PDB entry 6HU4 | electron microscopy, 2.64 A resolution | chains B and C of the 8 polymer chains in the assembly

Chain B (and C):
Protein: Capsid protein
Source organism: Hepatitis B virus
Notes: chain C of this document is another copy of the same molecule, construct and numbering; everything in this record applies to it too
UniProtKB: P03146 (CAPSD_HBVD3); numbering as in UniProt (aligned over 1-183)
Sequence (183 residues; numbered 1 to 183; the number before each row is that of its first residue):
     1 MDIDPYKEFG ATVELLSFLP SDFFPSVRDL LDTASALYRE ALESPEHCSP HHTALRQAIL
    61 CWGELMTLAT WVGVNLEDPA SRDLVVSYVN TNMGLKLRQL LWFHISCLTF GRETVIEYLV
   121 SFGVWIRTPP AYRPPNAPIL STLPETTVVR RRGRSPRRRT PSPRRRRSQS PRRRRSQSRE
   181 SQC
Unresolved in the structure: 152-183 (chain C: 148-183)
Differences from the reference sequence: engineered mutation Leu-97 (Phe in P03146)

Chain B / chain C interface:
Contacting residue pairs (41):
  Pro-20(B) / Tyr-132(C)
  Asp-22(B) / Pro-129(C)
  Asp-22(B) / Tyr-132(C)  hydrogen bond
  Phe-23(B) / Pro-129(C)
  Phe-23(B) / Tyr-132(C)  hydrophobic
  Phe-24(B) / Pro-129(C)
  Pro-25(B) / Arg-127(C)
  Asp-29(B) / Arg-127(C)
  Asp-32(B) / Phe-18(C)
  Thr-33(B) / Phe-18(C)
  Thr-33(B) / Arg-127(C)
  Ser-35(B) / Glu-14(C)  hydrogen bond
  Ala-36(B) / Glu-14(C)
  Ala-36(B) / Phe-18(C)  hydrophobic
  Leu-37(B) / Val-120(C)  hydrophobic
  Arg-39(B) / Glu-14(C)  salt bridge
  Ala-137(B) / Tyr-132(C)  hydrophobic
  Ile-139(B) / Tyr-132(C)
  Ile-139(B) / Arg-133(C)
  Ile-139(B) / Pro-134(C)
  Thr-142(B) / Ser-121(C)  hydrogen bond
  Leu-143(B) / Ser-121(C)
  Leu-143(B) / Trp-125(C)
  Leu-143(B) / Pro-138(C)  hydrophobic
  Glu-145(B) / Asn-136(C)
  Thr-146(B) / Asn-136(C)  hydrogen bond (backbone-side chain)
  Thr-147(B) / Asn-136(C)
  Thr-147(B) / Ala-137(C)  hydrogen bond (side chain-backbone)
  Thr-147(B) / Pro-138(C)
  Val-148(B) / Ile-139(C)
  Val-148(B) / Ser-141(C)
  Val-149(B) / Thr-114(C)
  Val-149(B) / Tyr-118(C)  hydrophobic
  Val-149(B) / Ile-139(C)  hydrogen bond (backbone-backbone)
  Arg-150(B) / Thr-114(C)
  Arg-150(B) / Ser-141(C)
  Arg-150(B) / Leu-143(C)  hydrogen bond (side chain-backbone)
  Arg-150(B) / Pro-144(C)
  Arg-150(B) / Glu-145(C)
  Arg-151(B) / Phe-110(C)
  Arg-151(B) / Thr-114(C)
Also at the interface, not in a pair above, chain B (25 interface residues in all): Phe-122, Ser-141
Also at the interface, not in a pair above, chain C (24 interface residues in all): Leu-15, Val-124, Ala-131

In short:
Chain B and chain C form an interface of 25 and 24 residues respectively; the contacts include 7 hydrogen
bonds and 1 salt bridge. Polar contacts include Arg-39(B)/Glu-14(C), Asp-22(B)/Tyr-132(C) and
Ser-35(B)/Glu-14(C).
Chain B and chain C are both Capsid protein (Hepatitis B virus); the structure, F97L Hepatitis B core protein
capsid, was determined by electron microscopy together with 6HTX and 6HU7 from the same study.
